Entry 4XV1 (X-ray diffraction, 2.47 A resolution); this record covers chains A and B.

== Chain A (and B) ==
Molecule: Serine/threonine-protein kinase B-raf
Organism: Homo sapiens
Notes: EC 2.7.11.1; chain B of this document is another copy of the same molecule, construct and numbering; everything in this record applies to it too
UniProtKB: P15056 (BRAF_HUMAN); numbering as in UniProt (aligned over 444-705)
Chain sequence (292 residues; each row starts with the number of its first residue):
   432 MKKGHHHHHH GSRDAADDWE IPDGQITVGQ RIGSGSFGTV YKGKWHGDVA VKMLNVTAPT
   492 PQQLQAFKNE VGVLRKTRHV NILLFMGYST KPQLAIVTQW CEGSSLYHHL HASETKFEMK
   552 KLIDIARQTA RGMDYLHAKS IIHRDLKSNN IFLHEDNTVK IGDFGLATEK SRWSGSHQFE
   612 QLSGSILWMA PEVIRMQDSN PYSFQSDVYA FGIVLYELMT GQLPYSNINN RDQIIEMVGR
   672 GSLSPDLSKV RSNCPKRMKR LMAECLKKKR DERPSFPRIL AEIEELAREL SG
Disordered / not traced: 432-448, 466-468, 488, 545-546, 597-613, 627-630, 682-683, 717-723 (chain B: 432-448, 465-469, 601-615, 627-630, 722-723)
Construct notes: expression tag (432-443, 706-723); engineered mutation Ala446 (Ser in P15056), Ala447 (Ser in P15056), Ala543 (Ile in P15056), Ser544 (Ile in P15056), Lys551 (Ile in P15056), Arg562 (Gln in P15056), Asn588 (Leu in P15056), Glu600 (Val in P15056), Ser630 (Lys in P15056), Glu667 (Phe in P15056), Ser673 (Tyr in P15056), Arg688 (Ala in P15056)
Residues lining bound ligands: 904 (N'-(3-{[5-(2-cyclopropylpyrimidin-5-yl)-1H-pyrrolo[2,3-b]pyridin-3-yl]carbonyl}-2,4-difluorophenyl)-N-ethyl-N-methylsulfuric diamide): Ile463, Val471, Ala481, Val482, Lys483, Leu505, Leu514, Leu515, Phe516, Ile527, Thr529, Gln530, Trp531, Cys532, Phe583, Gly593, Asp594, Phe595, Gly596
Swiss-Prot annotation at these positions:
  - active site: Asp576 (Proton acceptor)
  - binding site (ATP): Ile463 to Val471, Lys483
  - modified residue: Arg671 (Omega-N-methylarginine)
  - cross-link: Lys578 (Glycyl lysine isopeptide (Lys-Gly) (interchain with G-Cter in ubiquitin))
  - natural variant: Arg462 (R462I: In CRC), Ile463 (I463S: In CRC), Gly464 (G464E: In CRC; G464V: In a colorectal cancer cell line), Gly466 (G466A: In melanoma; G466E: In melanoma; G466V: In LNCR), Ser467 (S467A: In CFC1), Phe468 (F468S: In CFC1), Gly469 (G469A: In NHL; G469E: In CFC1 and colon cancer; G469R: In NHL; G469V: In a colorectal adenocarcinoma sample), Leu485 (L485F: In CFC1), Lys499 (K499E: In CFC1; K499N: In CFC1), Glu501 (E501G: In CFC1; E501K: In CFC1), Leu525 (L525P: In CFC1), Trp531 (W531C: In NS7), 10 further natural variant entries in UniProt
  - mutagenesis: Lys483 (K483S: Reduces kinase activity with MAP2K1), Arg509 (R509H: Loss of MAP2K1-mediated-BRAF-KSR1 dimerization), Lys578 (K578R: Blocks EGF-induced ubiquitination and ERK activation), Ile666 (I666R: No effect on MAP2K1-mediated-BRAF-KSR1 dimerization, however loss of BRAF-mediated phosphorylation of MAP2K1), Arg671 (R671K: Increased kinase activity and stability in response to EGF treatment)

== Interface between chain A and chain B ==
Contacting residue pairs (54; chain A residue first):
  Trp450(A) - Arg506(B)
  Trp450(A) - Lys507(B)
  Trp450(A) - Thr508(B)
  Trp450(A) - Arg509(B)
  Trp450(A) - Tyr566(B)
  Trp450(A) - Lys570(B)
  Lys475(A) - Arg562(B)
  Trp476(A) - Tyr566(B)  hydrophobic
  His477(A) - His510(B)  hydrogen bond (backbone-side chain)
  His477(A) - Arg562(B)
  His477(A) - Asp565(B)  salt bridge
  His477(A) - Tyr566(B)
  His477(A) - Ala569(B)
  Gly478(A) - Arg562(B)
  Asp479(A) - Arg562(B)  salt bridge
  Arg506(A) - Trp450(B)
  Arg506(A) - Arg509(B)  hydrogen bond (backbone-side chain)
  Lys507(A) - Trp450(B)
  Thr508(A) - Trp450(B)
  Thr508(A) - Arg509(B)  hydrogen bond (backbone-side chain)
  Arg509(A) - Trp450(B)
  Arg509(A) - Leu505(B)
  Arg509(A) - Arg506(B)  hydrogen bond (side chain-backbone)
  Arg509(A) - Thr508(B)  hydrogen bond (side chain-backbone)
  Arg509(A) - Arg509(B)
  Arg509(A) - Phe516(B)  hydrogen bond (side chain-backbone)
  Arg509(A) - Met517(B)
  His510(A) - His477(B)  hydrogen bond (side chain-backbone)
  His510(A) - Leu515(B)
  Val511(A) - Leu515(B)
  Val511(A) - Gln530(B)
  Leu515(A) - Arg509(B)
  Leu515(A) - His510(B)
  Leu515(A) - Val511(B)
  Leu515(A) - Leu515(B)  hydrophobic
  Phe516(A) - Arg509(B)  hydrogen bond (backbone-side chain)
  Met517(A) - Arg509(B)
  Met517(A) - His510(B)
  Gln530(A) - Val511(B)
  Arg562(A) - Lys475(B)
  Arg562(A) - His477(B)
  Arg562(A) - Gly478(B)
  Arg562(A) - Asp479(B)  salt bridge
  Asp565(A) - His477(B)
  Tyr566(A) - Trp450(B)
  Tyr566(A) - Trp476(B)  hydrophobic
  Ala569(A) - His477(B)
  Lys570(A) - Asp449(B)
  Lys570(A) - Trp450(B)
  Glu586(A) - Asn588(B)
  Glu586(A) - Thr589(B)
  Asn588(A) - Glu586(B)  hydrogen bond
  Thr589(A) - Glu586(B)  hydrogen bond
  Glu715(A) - Lys475(B)  salt bridge
Other interface residues (no listed pair), chain A (27 interface residues in all): Leu505, Leu711
Other interface residues (no listed pair), chain B (28 interface residues in all): Leu711, Glu715

== Summary ==
The interface between chain A and chain B involves 27 residues on one side and 28 on the other; the contacts
include 10 hydrogen bonds and 4 salt bridges. Polar pairs include His477(A)-Asp565(B), Asp479(A)-Arg562(B) and
Glu715(A)-Lys475(B). Chain A binds compound 904.
Chain A and chain B are both Serine/threonine-protein kinase B-raf (Homo sapiens); the structure, B-Raf Kinase
V600E oncogenic mutant in complex with PLX7904, was determined by X-ray diffraction (same publication as 4XV2,
4XV3 and 4XV9).
